6UXV - chains A and G of the 15 polymer chains in the assembly; structure by electron microscopy, 4.70 A resolution (low resolution: residue-level contacts below are approximate; hydrogen-bond / salt-bridge calls are withheld).

== Chain A ==
Name: Transcription regulatory protein SNF2
Source organism: Saccharomyces cerevisiae (strain ATCC 204508 / S288c)
Notes: EC 3.6.4.-
UniProtKB: P22082 (SNF2_YEAST); numbering as in UniProt (aligned over 1-1703)
Amino-acid sequence (1703 residues; row label = number of the first residue in the row):
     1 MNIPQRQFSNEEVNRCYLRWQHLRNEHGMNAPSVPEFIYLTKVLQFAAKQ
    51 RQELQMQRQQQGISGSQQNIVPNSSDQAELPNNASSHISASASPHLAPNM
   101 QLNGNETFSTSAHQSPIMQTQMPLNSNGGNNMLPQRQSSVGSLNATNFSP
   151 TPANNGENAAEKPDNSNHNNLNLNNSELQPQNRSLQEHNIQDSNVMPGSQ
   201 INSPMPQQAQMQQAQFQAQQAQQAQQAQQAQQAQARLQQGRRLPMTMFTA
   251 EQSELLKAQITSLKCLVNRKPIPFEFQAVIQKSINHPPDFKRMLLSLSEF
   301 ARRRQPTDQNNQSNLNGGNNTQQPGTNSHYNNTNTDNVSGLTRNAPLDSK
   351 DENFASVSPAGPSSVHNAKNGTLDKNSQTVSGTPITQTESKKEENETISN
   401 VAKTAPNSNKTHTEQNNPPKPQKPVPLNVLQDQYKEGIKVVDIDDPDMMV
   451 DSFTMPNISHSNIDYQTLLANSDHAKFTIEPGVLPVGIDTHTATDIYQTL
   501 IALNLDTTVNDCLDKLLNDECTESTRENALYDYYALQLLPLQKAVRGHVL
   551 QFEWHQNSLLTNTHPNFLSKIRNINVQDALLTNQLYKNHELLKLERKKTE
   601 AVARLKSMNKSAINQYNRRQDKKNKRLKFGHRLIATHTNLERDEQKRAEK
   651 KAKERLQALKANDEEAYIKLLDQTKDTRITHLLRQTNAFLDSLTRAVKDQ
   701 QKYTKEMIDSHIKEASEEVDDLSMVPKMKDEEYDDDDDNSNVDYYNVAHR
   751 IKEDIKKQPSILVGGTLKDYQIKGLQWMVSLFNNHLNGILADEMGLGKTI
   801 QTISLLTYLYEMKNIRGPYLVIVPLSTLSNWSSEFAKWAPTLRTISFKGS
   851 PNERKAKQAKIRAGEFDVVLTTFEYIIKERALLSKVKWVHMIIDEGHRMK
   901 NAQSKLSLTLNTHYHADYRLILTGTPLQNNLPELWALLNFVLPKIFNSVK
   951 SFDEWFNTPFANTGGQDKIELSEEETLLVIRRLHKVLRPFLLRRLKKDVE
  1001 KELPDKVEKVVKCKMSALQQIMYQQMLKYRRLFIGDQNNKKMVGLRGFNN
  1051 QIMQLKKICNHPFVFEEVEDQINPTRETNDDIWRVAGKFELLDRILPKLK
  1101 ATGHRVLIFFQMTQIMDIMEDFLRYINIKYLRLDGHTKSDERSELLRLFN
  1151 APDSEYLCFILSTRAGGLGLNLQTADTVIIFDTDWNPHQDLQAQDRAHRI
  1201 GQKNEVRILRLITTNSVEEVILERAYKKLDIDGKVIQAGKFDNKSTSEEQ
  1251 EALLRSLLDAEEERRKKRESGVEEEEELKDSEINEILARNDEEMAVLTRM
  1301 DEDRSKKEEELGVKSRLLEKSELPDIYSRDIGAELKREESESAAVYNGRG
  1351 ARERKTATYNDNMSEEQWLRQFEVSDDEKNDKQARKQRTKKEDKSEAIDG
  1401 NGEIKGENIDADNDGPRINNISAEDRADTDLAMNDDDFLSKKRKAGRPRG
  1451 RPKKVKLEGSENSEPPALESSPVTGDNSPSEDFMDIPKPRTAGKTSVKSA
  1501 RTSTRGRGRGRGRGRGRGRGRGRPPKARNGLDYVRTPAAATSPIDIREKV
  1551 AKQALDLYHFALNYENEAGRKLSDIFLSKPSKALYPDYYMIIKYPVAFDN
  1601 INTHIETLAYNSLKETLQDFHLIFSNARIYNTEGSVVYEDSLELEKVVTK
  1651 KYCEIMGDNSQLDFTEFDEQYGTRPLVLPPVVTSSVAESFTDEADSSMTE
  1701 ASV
Disordered / not traced: 1-458, 599-1703
Swiss-Prot annotation at these positions:
  - DNA-binding region: Gly1446 to Lys1456 (A.T hook 1), Thr1502 to Arg1513 (A.T hook 2), Gly1516 to Lys1526 (A.T hook 3)
  - motif: Asp894 to His897 (DEGH box)
  - binding site (ATP): Asp792 to Thr799
  - modified residue: Ser358 (Phosphoserine), Thr383 (Phosphothreonine), Ser716 (Phosphoserine), Ser1340 (Phosphoserine)
  - cross-link: Lys543 (Glycyl lysine isopeptide (Lys-Gly) (interchain with G-Cter in ubiquitin))

== Chain G ==
Name: SWI/SNF complex subunit SWI3
Source organism: Saccharomyces cerevisiae (strain ATCC 204508 / S288c)
UniProtKB: P32591 (SWI3_YEAST); residue numbers follow UniProt; this construct covers 1-825
Amino-acid sequence (825 residues; each row starts with the number of its first residue):
     1 MENTLGEGSTVNASVDVDQHGNDNNSDSNANAAVAGVANTDTAGEESQQQ
    51 DESLKDEATVPNTRDAESEAITVTAKQQPTMQANKLDSQETPSTEESRAQ
   101 NVFGQDNEDSDNLFGETESSVSNNEANTPSIPTNPVDNENNKPAIKEDST
   151 IQDSNGDVKNMEDVKIQKEEEPENNTVIEGVKEESQPDENTKEMDEVEED
   201 DEDDDQPMISPDNSIFGDTKSESKQLGNTSSVANTPSEIPDAHKAEQEDI
   251 IEKTESVDKKVDSGEERNEQEREIMNDHSKSANPKKTTITRVEPETFEIP
   301 QAHEIVIPSYSKWFNLEKIHSIEVQSLPEFFTNRIPSKTPEVYMRYRNFM
   351 VNSYRLNPNEYFSVTTARRNVSGDAAALFRLHKFLTKWGLINYQVDSKLL
   401 PKNIEPPLTSQYSTRHDAPRGLFPFESYKPSVQLPDMAKLKKMMNTSDSE
   451 STLYKYLKESKRKYDEITHPPSTTDDENGDKNDNGGKMNNEVSTSTSMTG
   501 DANLLEEGETSRPLKKVKILEQIDENWSKEDLQKLLKGIQEFGADWYKVA
   551 KNVGNKSPEQCILRFLQLPIEDKFLYGDGNGKGDNDNGLGPLKYAPHLPF
   601 SKSENPVLSTIAFLVGLVNPKTVQSMTQRAIQSAESIKSQKEEISDQKPI
   651 EHIKEGSEIAISSLGYRSHIFATNEERQMNFLTNELIRLQMEKLDAKLNH
   701 LKKLEKFMELERKTLERQQENLLIQRLNFNQNSSKIVNVLSKCLNLISDS
   751 NINNSSVAEKEEIRSQIDHFKSMLSKPETLSIGKNPFNKPNIETGENHNG
   801 QSISNENDVKPISIEAPQFYRYWSA
Disordered / not traced: 1-516, 577-608, 656-676, 750-762, 780-825
Swiss-Prot annotation at these positions:
  - region: Leu694 to Leu722 (Leucine-zipper)
  - modified residue: Ser88 (Phosphoserine), Ser185 (Phosphoserine), Thr235 (Phosphothreonine), Ser657 (Phosphoserine)
  - mutagenesis: Asp374 (D374A: Loss of DNA-binding), Lys383 (K383D: Loss of DNA-binding; when associated with D-387), Lys387 (K387D: Loss of DNA-binding; when associated with D-383), Asn392 (N392A: Loss of DNA-binding)

== How chain A and chain G interact ==
Residue-residue contacts (29):
  Pro485(A) with Thr622(G); Val623(G); Gln624(G)
  Gly487(A) with Met626(G)
  Ile488(A) with Lys621(G); Thr622(G)
  Thr490(A) with Asn619(G); Lys621(G)
  Thr494(A) with Ile611(G)
  Tyr497(A) with Lys573(G); Phe574(G); Leu575(G)
  Ile501(A) with Lys573(G)
  Asn504(A) with Asp572(G)
  Leu505(A) with Lys573(G)
  Thr508(A) with Lys573(G)
  Tyr531(A) with Gln533(G)
  Asp532(A) with Ile519(G); Glu521(G)
  Tyr534(A) with Lys537(G); Gln540(G)
  Leu538(A) with Ile539(G); Gln540(G)
  Leu539(A) with Ile570(G)
  Gln542(A) with Phe565(G); Leu566(G); Leu568(G); Ile570(G)
  Arg546(A) with Leu566(G)
Other interface residues (no listed pair), chain A (22 interface residues in all): Asp489, Glu527, Leu536, Gln537, Val545
Other interface residues (no listed pair), chain G (26 interface residues in all): Gln522, Lys529, Gln567, Val618, Pro620

== Overview ==
22 residues of chain A face 26 of chain G across their interface. From UniProt: a DNA-binding region and 8
ATP-binding residues on chain A; 4 mutagenesis sites on chain G.
Chain A is Transcription regulatory protein SNF2 and chain G is SWI/SNF complex subunit SWI3, both from
Saccharomyces cerevisiae (strain ATCC 204508 / S288c); the structure, SWI/SNF Body Module, was determined by
electron microscopy together with 6UXW from the same study.
